8RTB - chains B and D of the 9 polymer chains in the assembly; structure by electron microscopy, 3.83 A resolution.

[Chain B]
Name: TrwK protein
Source organism: Escherichia coli
UniProtKB: O50330 (O50330_ECOLX); numbering as in UniProt (aligned over 1-823)
Sequence (823 residues; numbered 1 to 823; the number before each row is that of its first residue):
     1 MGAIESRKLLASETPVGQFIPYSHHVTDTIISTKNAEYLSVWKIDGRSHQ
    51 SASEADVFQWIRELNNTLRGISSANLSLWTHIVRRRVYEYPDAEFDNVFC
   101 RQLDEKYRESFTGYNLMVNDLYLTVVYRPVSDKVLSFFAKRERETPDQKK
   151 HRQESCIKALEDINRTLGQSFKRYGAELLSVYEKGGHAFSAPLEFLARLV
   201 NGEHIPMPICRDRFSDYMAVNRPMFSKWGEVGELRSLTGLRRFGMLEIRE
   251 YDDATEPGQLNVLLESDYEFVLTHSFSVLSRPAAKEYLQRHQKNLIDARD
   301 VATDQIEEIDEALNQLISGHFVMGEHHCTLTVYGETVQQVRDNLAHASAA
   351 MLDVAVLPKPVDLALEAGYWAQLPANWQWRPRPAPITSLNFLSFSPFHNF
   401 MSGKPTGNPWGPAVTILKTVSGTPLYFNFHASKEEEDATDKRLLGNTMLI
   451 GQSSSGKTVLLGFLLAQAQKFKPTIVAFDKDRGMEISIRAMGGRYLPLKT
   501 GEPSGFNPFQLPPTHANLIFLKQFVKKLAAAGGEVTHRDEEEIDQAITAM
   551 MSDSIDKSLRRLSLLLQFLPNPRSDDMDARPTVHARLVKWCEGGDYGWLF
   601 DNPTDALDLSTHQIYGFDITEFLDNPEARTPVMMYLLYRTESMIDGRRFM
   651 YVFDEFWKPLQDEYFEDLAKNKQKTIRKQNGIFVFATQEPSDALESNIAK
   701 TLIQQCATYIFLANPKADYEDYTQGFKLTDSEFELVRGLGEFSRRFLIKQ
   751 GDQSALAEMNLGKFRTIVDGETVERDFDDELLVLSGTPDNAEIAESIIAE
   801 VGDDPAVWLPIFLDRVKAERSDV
Not modelled in the structure: 1-14, 131-146, 236-239, 433-440, 499-606, 765-774, 822-823

[Chain D]
Name: TrwG protein
Source organism: Escherichia coli
UniProtKB: O50335 (O50335_ECOLX); residue numbers follow UniProt; this construct covers 1-231
Sequence (231 residues; numbered 1 to 231; the number before each row is that of its first residue):
     1 MSKKQPKPVKAEQLKSYYEESRGLERDLIGEFVKSRKTAWRVATASGLFG
    51 LLGMVCGIVGFSQPAPAPLVLRVDNATGAVDVVTTLREHESSYGEVVDTY
   101 WLNQYVLNREAYDYNTIQMNYDTTALLSAPAVQQDYYKLFDGSNARDRVL
   151 GNKARITVRVRSIQPNGRGQATVRFTTQQHNSNGTVEAPQHQIATIGYTY
   201 IGAPMRSSDRLLNPLGFQVTSYRADPEILNN
Not modelled in the structure: 1-4, 63-231
Sequence notes: conflict Ala188 (Arg in O50335)

[Interface between chain B and chain D]
Contacting residue pairs (32; chain B residue first):
  His24(B) - Tyr17(D)
  His24(B) - Ser21(D)  hydrogen bond
  His25(B) - Tyr18(D)
  His25(B) - Ser21(D)
  Val26(B) - Tyr18(D)
  Val26(B) - Arg22(D)  hydrogen bond (backbone-side chain)
  Thr27(B) - Tyr18(D)
  Thr27(B) - Arg22(D)  hydrogen bond
  Asp28(B) - Tyr18(D)  hydrogen bond
  Tyr38(B) - Arg26(D)  hydrogen bond
  Lys149(B) - Arg26(D)
  Arg152(B) - Arg26(D)
  Gln153(B) - Arg26(D)  hydrogen bond
  Glu183(B) - Ala11(D)
  Gly186(B) - Val9(D)
  Gly186(B) - Ala11(D)  hydrogen bond (backbone-backbone)
  His187(B) - Lys7(D)  hydrogen bond
  His187(B) - Pro8(D)
  Ala188(B) - Val9(D)  hydrophobic
  Ala188(B) - Ala11(D)
  Pro208(B) - Pro8(D)  hydrophobic
  Ile209(B) - Pro8(D)
  Ile209(B) - Val9(D)  hydrogen bond (backbone-backbone)
  Ile209(B) - Tyr17(D)  hydrophobic
  Cys210(B) - Pro6(D)
  Cys210(B) - Lys7(D)
  Cys210(B) - Tyr17(D)
  Arg211(B) - Lys10(D)
  Arg211(B) - Tyr17(D)
  Arg211(B) - Glu20(D)  salt bridge
  Asp212(B) - Gln5(D)
  Asp212(B) - Pro6(D)
Interface residues without a listed pair, chain B (25 interface residues in all): Lys34, Ala36, Cys156, Ile157, Val181, Phe214, Tyr217
Interface residues without a listed pair, chain D (15 interface residues in all): Leu14, Glu25

[Overview]
The interface between chain B and chain D involves 25 residues on one side and 15 on the other, with 9
hydrogen bonds and 1 salt bridge. Polar contacts include Arg211(B)-Glu20(D), His24(B)-Ser21(D) and
Val26(B)-Arg22(D).
Here chain B is TrwK protein and chain D is TrwG protein, both from Escherichia coli. Entry 8RTB (Extended
inner membrane complex (IMC) protomer structure (TrwM/VirB3-TrwK/VirB4-TrwI/VirB6-TrwG/VirB8-TrwE/VirB10) from
the fully-assembled R388 type IV secretion system) was determined by electron microscopy (same publication as
8RT4, 8RT5, 8RT6, 8RT7, 8RT8, 8RT9, 8RTA and 8RTD).
